PDB entry 7OQE | electron microscopy, 5.90 A resolution (low resolution: residue-level contacts below are approximate; hydrogen-bond / salt-bridge calls are withheld) | chains v and 2 of the 39 polymer chains in the assembly

[Chain v]
Name: Small nuclear ribonucleoprotein Sm D3
From: Saccharomyces cerevisiae
UniProtKB: P43321 (SMD3_YEAST); numbering as in UniProt (aligned over 1-101)
Chain sequence (101 residues; numbered 1 to 101; the number before each row is that of its first residue):
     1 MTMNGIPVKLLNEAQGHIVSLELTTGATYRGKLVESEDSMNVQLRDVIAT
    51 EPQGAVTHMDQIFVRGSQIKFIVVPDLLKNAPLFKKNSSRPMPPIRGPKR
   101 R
Disordered / not traced: 1-3, 86-101

[Chain 2]
Molecule: U2 snRNA
From: Saccharomyces cerevisiae
Sequence (1175 nucleotides; each row starts with the number of its first residue):
     1 ACGAAUCUCUUUGCCUUUUGGCUUAGAUCAAGUGUAGUAUCUGUUCUUUU
    51 CAGUGUAACAACUGAAAUGACCUCAAUGAGGCUCAUUACCUUUUAAUUUG
   101 UUACAAUACACAUUUUUUGGCACCCAAAAUAAUAAAAUGGACGGGAAGAG
   151 ACUUUUUAAGCAAGUUGUUUUCCGCUAAUGUCAGGUCUCACUACUUUUUG
   201 CUGCUAUUUUUCUUCGCUCAUGGUUUCUUCAUAAGGCGUUUUUAUGAUGG
   251 UUUUUCGAAAUUGGUUUUUGAGACGACGGUUGCUCAAGGUUAUUGUUUUU
   301 GUUUUCUUCUGGUUGUUUUCUAUUUUCUUUUUUUUAGCUUUCUGUUUCUC
   351 CCUUAGUUUGGCUUUUUGCUUCAUACUCUUCCCUGUCUUUCCGAGCCGUU
   401 UAUGUCCAACGCGGGAUUUGGUUUUUCUUUAUCGAUGGGAAGAAAUGGUG
   451 CUAUAGUAGGUUGGGAGAUAAUAUUUAUGGUAUGGGGUGCUAGUGCGGAU
   501 GGGGCGCUCUUAUUGUUGAUUUCUUCGCUCGUCUUCUUUUUCUGGUGGCG
   551 CUGCAAGAGGAAGUUUUUCGACUUUGUUAUGAUUUUUGGUUUGCAAGGAA
   601 AGGUGUCUUACGAUUCUUUUUUUGAUGUAAUAGGAUAAGCUUGCUUAUCC
   651 CCCAAGUAUCGGCCAAAGUUGUUGAUUUUCCUUUUGAAGUGUCCUCGGUU
   701 UGAGGGGGUGUAGGGUGGGGUUGGUCUACAAUAAGAGUGUUCCAUUGUUA
   751 ACGUGCUGGCGUCUUUUACUAUAUUUUUUUUCCCAGUUUAUUUUGUGCUU
   801 AUUUUCUCAUUGAGGAGAAGGAGCUCUUCUCGCAGGAUAUAAAUGGAGGU
   851 UUGCUAAAGGGGAGGAGAUGUGUUUGUGAGAAUACUGCUGAGAGAGUUCU
   901 GGAAGAGAAAAAAAGGAGGCAAUGGAAGGCGUUUGCUGGGAAAAGAGAAG
   951 AGCCAUGACUGCAUCUGUUGUUUCAAGGCCAGUUUUAUUAACCGCCUAUG
  1001 UCAUAGAGGCGUUUUUUUUGGAGGGAUUUGAAGAAUGCCGGCGGCAUCAA
  1051 GAAACGGACUUGAUGGUUGACGCCUGUUUUUAAAGUUAGAGACGUCGCGA
  1101 CCCUCGCACUUGUGGAGUCGUUCUUGACUUUUACUUUGGUCGCUUGAUGU
  1151 UUCUCUCGUCUUCCCGUUCGCUCUU
Disordered / not traced: 1-31, 75-77, 87-107, 123-138, 151-1088, 1109-1114, 1131-1137, 1155-1158, 1170-1175

[Chain v / chain 2 interface]
Contacting residue pairs (8; chain v residue first):
  Ser39(v) - U114(2)
  Gln53(v) - C1093(2)
  Gln53(v) - G1149(2)
  Gln53(v) - U1150(2)
  Gly54(v) - G1094(2)
  Gly66(v) - U114(2)
  Ser67(v) - U114(2)
  Leu77(v) - G1115(2)
Interface residues without a listed pair, chain v (9 interface residues in all): Asp38, Pro52, Ala55
Interface residues without a listed pair, chain 2 (7 interface residues in all): U115

[Overview]
Chain v and chain 2 form an interface of 9 and 7 residues respectively.
Here chain v is Small nuclear ribonucleoprotein Sm D3 and chain 2 is U2 snRNA, both from Saccharomyces
cerevisiae. Entry 7OQE (Saccharomyces cerevisiae spliceosomal pre-A complex (delta BS-A ACT1)) was determined
by electron microscopy, deposited together with 7OQB and 7OQC.
